1C83 - chain A; structure by X-ray diffraction, 1.80 A resolution.

[Chain A]
Molecule: Protein (protein-tyrosine phosphatase 1B)
Source organism: Homo sapiens
Notes: EC 3.1.3.48
UniProt: P18031 (PTN1_HUMAN); residue numbers follow UniProt; this construct covers 1-298
Amino-acid sequence (298 residues; numbered 1 to 298; the number before each row is that of its first residue):
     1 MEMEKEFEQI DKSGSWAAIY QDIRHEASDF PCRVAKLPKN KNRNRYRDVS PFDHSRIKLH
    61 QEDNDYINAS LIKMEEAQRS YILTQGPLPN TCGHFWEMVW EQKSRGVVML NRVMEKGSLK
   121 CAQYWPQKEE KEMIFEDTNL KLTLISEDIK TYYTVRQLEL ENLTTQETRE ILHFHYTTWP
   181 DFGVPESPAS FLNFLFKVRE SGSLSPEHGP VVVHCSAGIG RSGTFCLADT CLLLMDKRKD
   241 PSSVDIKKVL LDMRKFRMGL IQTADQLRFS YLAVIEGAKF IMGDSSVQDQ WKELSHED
Unresolved in the structure: 1
Construct notes: conflict Thr-151 (Ser in P18031), Asp-252 (Glu in P18031)
Ligand contacts: 6-(oxalyl-amino)-1H-indole-5-carboxylic acid (OAI): Tyr-46, Val-49, Lys-120, Asp-181, Phe-182, Cys-215, Ser-216, Ala-217, Ile-219, Gly-220, Arg-221, Gln-262

[In short]
Chain A binds 6-(oxalyl-amino)-1H-indole-5-carboxylic acid.
Chain A is Protein (protein-tyrosine phosphatase 1B) (Homo sapiens); the structure, Crystal structure of
protein tyrosine phosphatase 1B complexed with 6-(oxalyl-amino)-1H-indole-5-carboxylic acid, was determined by
X-ray diffraction together with 1C84, 1C85 and 1ECV from the same study.
